PDB entry 3GC7 | X-ray diffraction, 1.80 A resolution | chain A

[Chain A]
Molecule: Mitogen-activated protein kinase 14
From: Homo sapiens
Notes: EC 2.7.11.24
UniProt: Q16539 (MK14_HUMAN); residue numbers follow UniProt; this construct covers 1-360
Amino-acid sequence (366 residues; each row starts with the number of its first residue; numbers below 1 keep their minus sign (Gly-5 is residue -5)):
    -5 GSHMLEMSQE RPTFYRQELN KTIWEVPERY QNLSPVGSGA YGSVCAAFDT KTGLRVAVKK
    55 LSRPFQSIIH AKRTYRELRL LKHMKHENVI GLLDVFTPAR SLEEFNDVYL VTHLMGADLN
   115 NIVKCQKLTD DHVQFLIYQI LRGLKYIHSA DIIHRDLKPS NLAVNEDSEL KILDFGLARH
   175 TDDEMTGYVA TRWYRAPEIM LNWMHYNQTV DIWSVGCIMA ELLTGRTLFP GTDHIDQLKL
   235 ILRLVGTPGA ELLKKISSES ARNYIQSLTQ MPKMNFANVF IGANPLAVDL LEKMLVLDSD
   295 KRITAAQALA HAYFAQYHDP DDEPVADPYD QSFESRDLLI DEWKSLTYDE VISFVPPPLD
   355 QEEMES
Disordered / not traced: -5 to 3, 353-360
Differences from the reference sequence: expression tag (-5 to 0); engineered mutation Ser162 (Cys in Q16539)
Curated features (UniProtKB/Swiss-Prot):
  - motif: Thr180 to Tyr182 (TXY)
  - active site: Asp168 (Proton acceptor)
  - binding site (ATP): Val30 to Val38, Lys53
  - modified residue: Ser2 (N-acetylserine), Thr16 (Phosphothreonine), Lys53 (N6-acetyllysine), Lys152 (N6-acetyllysine), Thr180 (Phosphothreonine), Tyr182 (Phosphotyrosine), Thr263 (Phosphothreonine), Tyr323 (Phosphotyrosine)
  - natural variant: Ala51 (A51V: In a gastric adenocarcinoma sample), Pro322 (P322R: In a lung adenocarcinoma sample)
  - mutagenesis: Ala34 (A34V: Lowered kinase activity), Lys53 (K53R: Loss of kinase activity), Lys54 (K54R: Impairs MAP2K6/MKK6-dependent autophosphorylation), Tyr69 (Y69H: Lowered kinase activity), Asp168 (D168A: Loss of kinase activity), Thr175 (T175A: No effect on either the kinase activity or tyrosine phosphorylation), Asp176 (D176A: Emulation of the active state. Increase in activity; when associated with S-327 or L-327), Asp177 (D177A: Loss of kinase activity), Thr180 (T180E: Loss of kinase activity), Tyr182 (Y182F: Loss of kinase activity), Ala320 (A320T: Lowered kinase activity), Phe327 (F327L: Emulation of the active state. Increase in activity; when associated with A-176; F327S: Emulation of the active state. Increase in activity; when associated with A-176), 1 further mutagenesis entry in UniProt
Small-molecule neighbours: dihydroquinazolinone (B45; 5-(2-chloro-4-fluorophenyl)-1-(2,6-dichlorophenyl)-7-[1-(1-methylethyl)piperidin-4-yl]-3,4-dihydroquinazolin-2(1H)-one): Val30, Tyr35, Val38, Ala51, Val52, Lys53, Leu75, Ile84, Leu86, Leu104, Thr106, His107, Leu108, Met109, Gly110, Ala111, Asp112, Ala157, Leu167, Asp168

[Summary]
Ligands of chain A: dihydroquinazolinone. UniProt lists active-site residue Asp168, 10 ATP-binding residues
and 13 mutagenesis sites.
Chain A is Mitogen-activated protein kinase 14 (Homo sapiens); the structure, The structure of p38alpha in
complex with a dihydroquinazolinone, was determined by X-ray diffraction (same publication as 3GC8 and 3GC9).
